PDB entry 2BRY | X-ray diffraction, 1.45 A resolution | chain A

Chain A:
Protein: NEDD9 interacting protein with calponin homology and lim domains
Organism: Mus musculus
UniProtKB: Q8VDP3 (MICA1_MOUSE); numbering as in UniProt (aligned over 1-489)
Chain sequence (497 residues; row label = number of the first residue in the row; numbers below 1 keep their minus sign (Met-7 is residue -7)):
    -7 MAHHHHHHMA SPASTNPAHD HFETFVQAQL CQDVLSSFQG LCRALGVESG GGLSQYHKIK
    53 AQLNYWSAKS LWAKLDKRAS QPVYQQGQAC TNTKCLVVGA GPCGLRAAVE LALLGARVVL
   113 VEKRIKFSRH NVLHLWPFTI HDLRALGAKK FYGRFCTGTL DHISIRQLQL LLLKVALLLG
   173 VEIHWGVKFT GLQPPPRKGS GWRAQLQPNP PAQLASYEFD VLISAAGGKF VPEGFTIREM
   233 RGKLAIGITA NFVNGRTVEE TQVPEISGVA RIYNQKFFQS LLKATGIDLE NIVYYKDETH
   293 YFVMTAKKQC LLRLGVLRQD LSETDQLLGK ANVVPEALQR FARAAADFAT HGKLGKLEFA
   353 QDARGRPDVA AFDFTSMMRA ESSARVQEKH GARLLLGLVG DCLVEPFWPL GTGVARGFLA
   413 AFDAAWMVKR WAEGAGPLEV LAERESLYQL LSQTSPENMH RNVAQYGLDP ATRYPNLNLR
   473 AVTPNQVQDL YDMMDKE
Disordered / not traced: -7 to 6, 261-264
Ligand contacts: FAD (flavin-adenine dinucleotide): Val90, Gly91, Ala92, Gly93, Pro94, Cys95, Gly96, Val113, Glu114, Lys115, Arg116, Arg121, Asn123, Val124, Leu125, Ile157, Gln161, Val179, Lys180, Phe181, Ala217, Ala218, Gly219, Gly220, Phe222, Thr241, Tyr293, Phe364, Val391, Gly392, Asp393, Pro398, Trp400, Gly405
UniProt features mapped onto this chain:
  - binding site (FAD): Cys95, Glu114 to Arg116, Arg121 to Asn123, Phe181, Tyr293, Asp393
  - modified residue: Thr475 (Phosphothreonine)
From the paper describing this entry:
  - binding site for flavin-adenine dinucleotide: Gly91, Gly93, Cys95, Gly96, Glu114, Arg121, Asn123, Val124, Ile157, Phe181, Tyr293, Asp393, Trp400
  - contacts within the chain: Asn123-Asn243 (hydrogen bond)

Summary:
Bound to chain A: flavin-adenine dinucleotide. UniProt lists 10 FAD-binding residues. The paper reports a
binding site for flavin-adenine dinucleotide at Gly91, Gly93 and Cys95 among others; contacts within the chain
involving Asn243 and Asn123.
Chain A is NEDD9 interacting protein with calponin homology and lim domains (Mus musculus); the structure,
Crystal structure of the native monooxygenase domain of MICAL at 1.45 A resolution, was determined by X-ray
diffraction together with 2C4C from the same study.
